Entry 4NXM (X-ray diffraction, 3.65 A resolution); this record covers chains A and N of the 21 polymer chains in the assembly.

Chain A:
Molecule: 16S rRNA
Organism: Thermus thermophilus
Sequence (1522 nucleotides; numbered 0 to 1544 plus 19 insertion-coded residues; 42 numbers in that range are skipped by the numbering (no residue carries them; nothing is unmodelled there); the number before each row is that of its first residue; a row labelled like 190A-190L holds insertion residues (190A, then the next letters in order); numbering starts at 0):
     0 UUUGUUGGAG AGUUUGAUCC UGGCUCAGGG UGAACGCUGG CGGCGUGCCU AAGACAUGCA
    60 AGUCGUGCGG G
    73 CCGCGGGGUU UU
    88 ACUCCG
    95 UGGUC
   101 AGCGGCGGAC GGGUGAGUAA CGCGUGGGU
  129A G
   130 ACCUACCCGG AAGAGGGGGA CAACCCGGGG AAACUCGGGC UAAUCCCCCA UGUGGACCCG
   190 C
190A-190L CCCUUGGGGUGU
   191 GUCCAAAGGG CUUU
   216 GCCCGCUUCC GGAUGGGCCC GCGUCCCAUC AGCUAGUUGG UGGGGUAAUG GCCCACCAAG
   276 GCGACGACGG GUAGCCGGUC UGAGAGGAUG GCCGGCCACA GGGGCACUGA GACACGGGCC
   336 CCACUCCUAC GGGAGGCAGC AGUUAGGAAU CUUCCGCAAU GGGCGCAAGC CUGACGGAGC
   396 GACGCCGCUU GGAGGAAGAA GCCCUUCGGG GUGUAAACUC CUGAA
   442 CCCGGGACGA AACCCCCGAC GA
   474 GGGGACUGAC GGUACCGGG
   494 GUAAUAGCGC CGGCCAACUC CGUGCCAGCA GCCGCGGUAA UACGGAGGGC GCGAGCGUUA
   554 CCCGGAUUCA CUGGGCGUAA AGGGCGUGUA GGCGGCCUGG GGCGUCCCAU GUGAAAGACC
   614 ACGGCUCAAC CGUGGGGGAG CGUGGGAUAC GCUCAGGCUA GACGGUGGGA GAGGGUGGUG
   674 GAAUUCCCGG AGUAGCGGUG AAAUGCGCAG AUACCGGGAG GAACGCCGAU GGCGAAGGCA
   734 GCCACCUGGU CCACCCGUGA CGCUGAGGCG CGAAAGCGUG GGGAGCAAAC CGGAUUAGAU
   794 ACCCGGGUAG UCCACGCCCU AAACGAUGCG CGCUAGGUCU CUGGGUCU
   848 CCUGGGGGCC GAAGCUAACG CGUUAAGCGC GCCGCCUGGG GAGUACGGCC GCAAGGCUGA
   908 AACUCAAAGG AAUUGACGGG GGCCCGCACA AGCGGUGGAG CAUGUGGUUU AAUUCGAAGX
   968 AACGCGAAGA ACCUUACCAG GCCUUGACAU GCUAGG
 1003A G
  1004 AACCCGGGUG AAAGCCUGGG GUGCCCC
1030A-1030D GCGA
  1031 GGGGAGCCCU AGCACAGGUG CUGCAUGGCC GUCGUCAGCU CGUGCCGUGA GGUGUUGGGU
  1091 UAAGUCCCGC AACGAGCGCA ACCCCCGCCG UUAGUUGCCA GCGGUUCGGC CGGGCACUCU
  1151 AACGGGACUG CCCGCGAAA
  1171 GCGGGAGGAA GGAGGGGACG ACGUCUGGUC AGCAUGGCCC UUACGGCCUG GGCGACACAC
  1231 GUGCUACAAU GCCCACUACA AAGCGAUGCC ACCCGGCAAC GGGGAGCUAA UCGCAAAAAG
  1291 GUGGGCCCAG UUCGGAUUGG GGUCUGCAAC CCGACCCCAU GAAGCCGGAA UCGCUAGUAA
  1351 UCGCGGAUCA G
 1361A C
  1362 CAUGCCGCGG UGAAUACGUU CCCGGGCCUU GUACACACXG CCXGUXACGC CAUGGGAGCG
  1422 GGCUCUACCC GAAGUCGCCG GG
  1446 AGCCUACGGG
  1459 CAGGCGCCGA GGGUAGGGCC CGUGACUGGG GCGAAGUCGU AACAAGGUAG CUGUACCGGA
  1519 AGGUGCGGCU GGAUCCACUC CUUUCU
Unresolved in the structure: 0-4, 1534-1538
Modified / non-standard residues: PSU (pseudouridine-5'-monophosphate) at position 516, M2G (N2-dimethylguanosine-5'-monophosphate) at position 966, 5MC (5-methylcytidine-5'-monophosphate) at position 967, 2MG (2N-methylguanosine-5'-monophosphate) at position 1207, 5MC (5-methylcytidine-5'-monophosphate) at position 1400, 4OC (4n,o2'-methylcytidine-5'-monophosphate) at position 1402, 5MC (5-methylcytidine-5'-monophosphate) at position 1404, 5MC (5-methylcytidine-5'-monophosphate) at position 1407, UR3 (3-methyluridine-5'-monophoshate) at position 1498, MA6 (6N-dimethyladenosine-5'-monophoshate) at position 1518, MA6 (6N-dimethyladenosine-5'-monophoshate) at position 1519, PSU (pseudouridine-5'-monophosphate) at position 1540, PSU (pseudouridine-5'-monophosphate) at position 1541
Bound ions: Mg2+ site 1 near U5 (its only coordinating residue here); Mg2+ site 2: G11, U12, G22; Mg2+ site 3 near G21 (its only coordinating residue here); Mg2+ site 4: C48, G115; Mg2+ site 5 near A59 (its only coordinating residue here); Mg2+ site 6: G61, G105; Mg2+ site 7 near C89 (its only coordinating residue here); Mg2+ site 8 near C92 (its only coordinating residue here); Mg2+ site 9 near U98 (its only coordinating residue here); Mg2+ site 10 near G107 (its only coordinating residue here); Mg2+ site 11 near G113 (its only coordinating residue here); Mg2+ site 12 near G117 (its only coordinating residue here); 99 more Mg2+ sites not listed

Chain N:
Protein: ribosomal protein S14
Organism: Thermus thermophilus
Reference sequence: Q5SHQ1 (RS14Z_THET8); numbering as in UniProt (aligned over 1-61)
Amino-acid sequence (61 residues; each row starts with the number of its first residue):
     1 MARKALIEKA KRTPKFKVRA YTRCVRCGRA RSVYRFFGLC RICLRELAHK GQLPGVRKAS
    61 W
Unresolved in the structure: 1
Bound ions: Zn2+: Cys24, Cys27, Cys40, Cys43

Chain A / chain N interface:
Contacting residue pairs - 76 pairs, chain A then chain N:
  G973(A) - Arg29(N)  sugar contact
  G973(A) - Arg41(N)  hydrogen bond to the phosphate
  A974(A) - Arg29(N)  salt bridge to the phosphate
  A974(A) - Arg31(N)  hydrogen bond to the base
  A974(A) - Ser32(N)  phosphate contact
  A974(A) - Arg41(N)  salt bridge to the phosphate
  A975(A) - Ser32(N)  hydrogen bond to the sugar
  A975(A) - Tyr34(N)  base contact
  G976(A) - Arg31(N)  phosphate contact
  G976(A) - Ser32(N)  phosphate contact
  A977(A) - Arg31(N)  salt bridge to the phosphate
  C979(A) - Val18(N)  hydrogen bond to the base
  C979(A) - Arg19(N)  hydrogen bond to the base
  C980(A) - Val18(N)  base contact
  C980(A) - Arg19(N)  sugar contact
  C980(A) - Tyr21(N)  sugar contact
  U981(A) - Leu6(N)  phosphate contact
  U981(A) - Glu8(N)  phosphate contact
  U981(A) - Tyr21(N)  sugar contact
  U981(A) - Ala30(N)  phosphate contact
  U982(A) - Leu6(N)  sugar contact
  U982(A) - Arg23(N)  salt bridge to the phosphate
  U982(A) - Ala30(N)  phosphate contact
  A983(A) - Leu6(N)  phosphate contact
  A994(A) - Ala5(N)  base contact
  A994(A) - Lys11(N)  hydrogen bond to the sugar
  C995(A) - Lys4(N)  hydrogen bond to the base
  A1015(A) - Lys15(N)  hydrogen bond to the sugar
  G1047(A) - Lys4(N)  salt bridge to the phosphate
  G1048(A) - Arg3(N)  phosphate contact
  G1048(A) - Lys4(N)  phosphate contact
  U1049(A) - Ala2(N)  base contact
  U1049(A) - Arg3(N)  hydrogen bond to the sugar
  U1049(A) - Ala30(N)  base contact
  C1059(A) - Arg45(N)  phosphate contact
  C1060(A) - Arg45(N)  salt bridge to the phosphate
  C1114(A) - Ser60(N)  hydrogen bond to the sugar
  C1114(A) - Trp61(N)  base contact
  C1115(A) - Ser60(N)  sugar contact
  C1115(A) - Trp61(N)  sugar contact
  G1186(A) - Trp61(N)  hydrogen bond to the base
  G1187(A) - Ser60(N)  hydrogen bond to the base
  G1187(A) - Trp61(N)  hydrogen bond to the sugar
  A1188(A) - Lys58(N)  hydrogen bond to the phosphate
  A1188(A) - Ser60(N)  sugar contact
  C1189(A) - Lys58(N)  salt bridge to the phosphate
  G1202(A) - Ala2(N)  phosphate contact
  G1202(A) - Cys27(N)  hydrogen bond to the sugar
  G1202(A) - Arg29(N)  sugar contact
  G1202(A) - Ile42(N)  base contact
  G1202(A) - Cys43(N)  base contact
  G1202(A) - Glu46(N)  hydrogen bond to the base
  C1203(A) - Ala2(N)  hydrogen bond to the phosphate
  C1203(A) - Cys27(N)  sugar contact
  G1216(A) - Arg3(N)  salt bridge to the phosphate
  G1216(A) - Ala5(N)  phosphate contact
  C1217(A) - Ala5(N)  phosphate contact
  C1217(A) - Glu8(N)  phosphate contact
  C1218(A) - Lys15(N)  phosphate contact
  U1219(A) - Lys15(N)  salt bridge to the phosphate
  U1219(A) - Arg19(N)  salt bridge to the phosphate
  G1316(A) - Val18(N)  phosphate contact
  C1317(A) - Phe16(N)  stacking on the base
  C1317(A) - Lys17(N)  phosphate contact
  C1317(A) - Val18(N)  base contact
  C1317(A) - Arg19(N)  base contact
  A1357(A) - Tyr34(N)  sugar contact
  U1358(A) - Thr22(N)  phosphate contact
  U1358(A) - Val33(N)  sugar contact
  U1358(A) - Tyr34(N)  sugar contact
  U1358(A) - Arg35(N)  phosphate contact
  C1359(A) - Thr22(N)  hydrogen bond to the phosphate
  C1359(A) - Arg35(N)  salt bridge to the phosphate
  A1360(A) - Arg35(N)  salt bridge to the phosphate
  G1368(A) - Trp61(N)  phosphate contact
  C1369(A) - Trp61(N)  hydrogen bond to the phosphate
Other interface residues (no listed pair), chain A (41 interface residues in all): A1016, G1058, C1113
Other interface residues (no listed pair), chain N (36 interface residues in all): Ala20, Gly28, Phe36, Arg57, Ala59

In short:
Chain A and chain N form an interface of 41 and 36 residues respectively; the contacts include 19 hydrogen
bonds, 12 salt bridges and 1 aromatic stacking contact. Among the polar pairs are A974(A)-Arg31(N),
C979(A)-Val18(N) and C979(A)-Arg19(N). G11(A), U12(A) and G22(A) coordinate Mg2+ site 2.
Chain A is 16S rRNA and chain N is ribosomal protein S14, both from Thermus thermophilus; the structure,
Crystal Structure of the 30S ribosomal subunit from a GidB (RsmG) mutant of Thermus thermophilus (HB8), was
determined by X-ray diffraction.
